PDB entry 4X65 | X-ray diffraction, 3.35 A resolution | chains A and I of the 23 polymer chains in the assembly

== Chain A ==
Molecule: 16S rRNA
From: Thermus thermophilus HB8
Sequence (1522 nucleotides; each row starts with the number of its first residue; note: 42 numbers in that range are skipped by the numbering (no residue carries them; nothing is unmodelled there); a row labelled like 190A-190L holds insertion residues (190A, then the next letters in order); numbering starts at 0):
     0 UUUGUUGGAG AGUUUGAUCC UGGCUCAGGG UGAACGCUGG CGGCGUGCCU AAGACAUGCA
    60 AGUCGUGCGG G
    73 CCGCGGGGUU UU
    88 ACUCCG
    95 UGGUC
   101 AGCGGCGGAC GGGUGAGUAA CGCGUGGGU
  129A G
   130 ACCUACCCGG AAGAGGGGGA CAACCCGGGG AAACUCGGGC UAAUCCCCCA UGUGGACCCG
   190 C
190A-190L CCCUUGGGGUGU
   191 GUCCAAAGGG CUUU
   216 GCCCGCUUCC GGAUGGGCCC GCGUCCCAUC AGCUAGUUGG UGGGGUAAUG GCCCACCAAG
   276 GCGACGACGG GUAGCCGGUC UGAGAGGAUG GCCGGCCACA GGGGCACUGA GACACGGGCC
   336 CCACUCCUAC GGGAGGCAGC AGUUAGGAAU CUUCCGCAAU GGGCGCAAGC CUGACGGAGC
   396 GACGCCGCUU GGAGGAAGAA GCCCUUCGGG GUGUAAACUC CUGAA
   442 CCCGGGACGA AACCCCCGAC GA
   474 GGGGACUGAC GGUACCGGG
   494 GUAAUAGCGC CGGCCAACUC CGUGCCAGCA GCCGCGGUAA UACGGAGGGC GCGAGCGUUA
   554 CCCGGAUUCA CUGGGCGUAA AGGGCGUGUA GGCGGCCUGG GGCGUCCCAU GUGAAAGACC
   614 ACGGCUCAAC CGUGGGGGAG CGUGGGAUAC GCUCAGGCUA GACGGUGGGA GAGGGUGGUG
   674 GAAUUCCCGG AGUAGCGGUG AAAUGCGCAG AUACCGGGAG GAACGCCGAU GGCGAAGGCA
   734 GCCACCUGGU CCACCCGUGA CGCUGAGGCG CGAAAGCGUG GGGAGCAAAC CGGAUUAGAU
   794 ACCCGGGUAG UCCACGCCCU AAACGAUGCG CGCUAGGUCU CUGGGUCU
   848 CCUGGGGGCC GAAGCUAACG CGUUAAGCGC GCCGCCUGGG GAGUACGGCC GCAAGGCUGA
   908 AACUCAAAGG AAUUGACGGG GGCCCGCACA AGCGGUGGAG CAUGUGGUUU AAUUCGAAGX
   968 AACGCGAAGA ACCUUACCAG GCCUUGACAU GCUAGG
 1003A G
  1004 AACCCGGGUG AAAGCCUGGG GUGCCCC
1030A-1030D GCGA
  1031 GGGGAGCCCU AGCACAGGUG CUGCAUGGCC GUCGUCAGCU CGUGCCGUGA GGUGUUGGGU
  1091 UAAGUCCCGC AACGAGCGCA ACCCCCGCCG UUAGUUGCCA GCGGUUCGGC CGGGCACUCU
  1151 AACGGGACUG CCCGCGAAA
  1171 GCGGGAGGAA GGAGGGGACG ACGUCUGGUC AGCAUGGCCC UUACGGCCUG GGCGACACAC
  1231 GUGCUACAAU GCCCACUACA AAGCGAUGCC ACCCGGCAAC GGGGAGCUAA UCGCAAAAAG
  1291 GUGGGCCCAG UUCGGAUUGG GGUCUGCAAC CCGACCCCAU GAAGCCGGAA UCGCUAGUAA
  1351 UCGCGGAUCA G
 1361A C
  1362 CAUGCCGCGG UGAAUACGUU CCCGGGCCUU GUACACACXG CCXGUXACGC CAUGGGAGCG
  1422 GGCUCUACCC GAAGUCGCCG GG
  1446 AGCCUACGGG
  1459 CAGGCGCCGA GGGUAGGGCC CGUGACUGGG GCGAAGUCGU AACAAGGUAG CUGUACCGGA
  1519 AGGUGCGGCU GGAUCCACUC CUUUCU
Not modelled in the structure: 0-4, 1534-1538
Modified / non-standard residues: PSU (pseudouridine-5'-monophosphate) at position 516, 7MG (7N-methyl-8-hydroguanosine-5'-monophosphate) at position 527, M2G (N2-dimethylguanosine-5'-monophosphate) at position 966, 5MC (5-methylcytidine-5'-monophosphate) at position 967, 2MG (2N-methylguanosine-5'-monophosphate) at position 1207, 5MC (5-methylcytidine-5'-monophosphate) at position 1400, 4OC (4n,o2'-methylcytidine-5'-monophosphate) at position 1402, 5MC (5-methylcytidine-5'-monophosphate) at position 1404, 5MC (5-methylcytidine-5'-monophosphate) at position 1407, UR3 (3-methyluridine-5'-monophoshate) at position 1498, MA6 (6N-dimethyladenosine-5'-monophoshate) at position 1518, MA6 (6N-dimethyladenosine-5'-monophoshate) at position 1519, PSU (pseudouridine-5'-monophosphate) at position 1540, PSU (pseudouridine-5'-monophosphate) at position 1541
Sequence notes: conflict C1534 (A132811 in 55771382), A1535 (C132812 in 55771382)
Bound ions: Mg2+ site 1: G6 (shared with 1 residue of chain D); Mg2+ site 2 near U12 (its only coordinating residue here); K+ site 1 near U14 (its only coordinating residue here); Mg2+ site 3 near G21 (its only coordinating residue here); Mg2+ site 4: G46, G394; Mg2+ site 5 near C48 (its only coordinating residue here); Mg2+ site 6 near A53 (its only coordinating residue here); Mg2+ site 7: G61, U62; Mg2+ site 8: G70, U98; Mg2+ site 9: U83, C1543; Mg2+ site 10 near G107 (its only coordinating residue here); Mg2+ site 11 near A109 (its only coordinating residue here); 101 more Mg2+ sites not listed; 20 more K+ sites not listed
Residues lining bound ligands:
  - paromomycin (PAR), molecule 1: G31, C47, C48, A50, A51, G52, A53, G113, U114, G115, A353, C355, A356, U358, U359, A360, G361, U365, C366
  - paromomycin (PAR), molecule 2: G567, G568, C569, G570, G575, G821, C822, C862, U863, G874, C875, C879
  - paromomycin (PAR), molecule 3: G610, A611, C613, A614, A622, C623, C624, G625, U626
  - paromomycin (PAR), molecule 4: G661, G662, A663, G664, A665, G666, G667, U740, G741, G742, U743
  - paromomycin (PAR), molecule 5: U669, G670, G671, U672, G673, G714, A715, A716, C717, C805, C806
  - paromomycin (PAR), molecule 6: 5MC_1404, G1405, U1406, 5MC_1407, A1408, C1409, G1489, C1490, G1491, A1492, A1493, G1494, U1495, C1496

== Chain I ==
Name: 30S ribosomal protein S9
From: Thermus thermophilus (strain HB8 / ATCC 27634 / DSM 579)
UniProt: P80374 (RS9_THET8); residue numbers follow UniProt; this construct covers 2-128
Amino-acid sequence (127 residues; numbered 2 to 128; the number before each row is that of its first residue):
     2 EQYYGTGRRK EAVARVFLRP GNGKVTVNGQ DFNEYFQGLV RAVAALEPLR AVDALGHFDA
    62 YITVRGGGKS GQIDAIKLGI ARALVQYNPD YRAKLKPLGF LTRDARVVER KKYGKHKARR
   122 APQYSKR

== How chain A and chain I interact ==
Contacting residue pairs (108; chain A residue first):
  G942(A) - Gln124(I)  hydrogen bond to the base
  U943(A) - Gln124(I)  hydrogen bond to the sugar
  M2G_966(A) - Lys127(I)  sugar contact
  C970(A) - Ser126(I)  base contact
  C1116(A) - Val108(I)  sugar contact
  G1117(A) - Arg104(I)  hydrogen bond to the phosphate
  G1117(A) - Ala106(I)  sugar contact
  C1118(A) - Arg9(I)  salt bridge to the phosphate
  C1118(A) - Arg83(I)  hydrogen bond to the phosphate
  C1118(A) - Arg104(I)  salt bridge to the phosphate
  C1119(A) - Arg9(I)  salt bridge to the phosphate
  C1119(A) - Arg83(I)  salt bridge to the phosphate
  G1127(A) - Arg16(I)  hydrogen bond to the sugar
  G1127(A) - Arg66(I)  sugar contact
  C1128(A) - Arg16(I)  sugar contact
  C1128(A) - Tyr62(I)  phosphate contact
  C1128(A) - Arg66(I)  salt bridge to the phosphate
  C1129(A) - Tyr62(I)  hydrogen bond to the phosphate
  A1130(A) - Gln3(I)  hydrogen bond to the sugar
  A1130(A) - Phe18(I)  sugar contact
  A1130(A) - Arg20(I)  salt bridge to the phosphate
  G1131(A) - Gln3(I)  hydrogen bond to the phosphate
  G1131(A) - Arg20(I)  phosphate contact
  C1147(A) - Tyr5(I)  hydrogen bond to the sugar
  C1147(A) - Arg16(I)  hydrogen bond to the base
  U1148(A) - Tyr5(I)  sugar contact
  U1148(A) - Thr7(I)  hydrogen bond to the phosphate
  U1148(A) - Arg9(I)  phosphate contact
  U1148(A) - Val14(I)  sugar contact
  U1148(A) - Arg16(I)  sugar contact
  C1149(A) - Arg9(I)  salt bridge to the phosphate
  C1149(A) - Val14(I)  phosphate contact
  G1177(A) - Lys97(I)  salt bridge to the phosphate
  G1178(A) - Arg93(I)  salt bridge to the phosphate
  G1178(A) - Lys97(I)  salt bridge to the phosphate
  A1179(A) - Arg93(I)  salt bridge to the phosphate
  A1179(A) - Leu102(I)  sugar contact
  A1179(A) - Arg104(I)  sugar contact
  A1180(A) - Thr103(I)  hydrogen bond to the phosphate
  A1180(A) - Arg104(I)  phosphate contact
  G1186(A) - Lys113(I)  hydrogen bond to the phosphate
  G1187(A) - Arg111(I)  hydrogen bond to the sugar
  G1187(A) - Lys113(I)  salt bridge to the phosphate
  A1188(A) - Tyr114(I)  hydrogen bond to the phosphate
  G1231(A) - Ser126(I)  sugar contact
  U1232(A) - Gln124(I)  hydrogen bond to the phosphate
  U1232(A) - Tyr125(I)  phosphate contact
  U1232(A) - Ser126(I)  phosphate contact
  G1233(A) - His117(I)  salt bridge to the phosphate
  G1233(A) - Pro123(I)  phosphate contact
  G1233(A) - Gln124(I)  hydrogen bond to the phosphate
  A1248(A) - Tyr36(I)  sugar contact
  A1248(A) - Lys70(I)  hydrogen bond to the sugar
  C1249(A) - Tyr36(I)  sugar contact
  C1249(A) - Gly67(I)  sugar contact
  C1249(A) - Gly68(I)  hydrogen bond to the sugar
  C1249(A) - Gly69(I)  base contact
  C1249(A) - Lys70(I)  sugar contact
  C1249(A) - Gln73(I)  hydrogen bond to the sugar
  A1250(A) - Gly67(I)  sugar contact
  A1250(A) - Gly68(I)  sugar contact
  A1251(A) - Glu12(I)  sugar contact
  G1290(A) - Leu40(I)  sugar contact
  G1291(A) - Gln38(I)  sugar contact
  G1291(A) - Gly39(I)  sugar contact
  C1342(A) - Gln124(I)  sugar contact
  C1342(A) - Tyr125(I)  phosphate contact
  G1343(A) - Arg121(I)  hydrogen bond to the sugar
  G1343(A) - Ala122(I)  hydrogen bond to the sugar
  G1343(A) - Tyr125(I)  phosphate contact
  C1344(A) - Arg120(I)  sugar contact
  U1345(A) - Arg120(I)  salt bridge to the phosphate
  A1346(A) - Arg120(I)  salt bridge to the phosphate
  G1347(A) - Arg10(I)  hydrogen bond to the base
  G1347(A) - Arg107(I)  hydrogen bond to the base
  G1347(A) - Val108(I)  sugar contact
  G1347(A) - Glu110(I)  hydrogen bond to the phosphate
  U1348(A) - Glu110(I)  hydrogen bond to the phosphate
  U1348(A) - Arg120(I)  phosphate contact
  A1349(A) - Lys118(I)  salt bridge to the phosphate
  A1349(A) - Arg120(I)  phosphate contact
  A1349(A) - Arg121(I)  hydrogen bond to the phosphate
  A1350(A) - Lys118(I)  salt bridge to the phosphate
  A1350(A) - Arg121(I)  salt bridge to the phosphate
  U1351(A) - Lys118(I)  base contact
  C1366(A) - His117(I)  salt bridge to the phosphate
  C1367(A) - Lys112(I)  salt bridge to the phosphate
  C1367(A) - Tyr114(I)  phosphate contact
  C1367(A) - Gly115(I)  hydrogen bond to the phosphate
  C1367(A) - Lys116(I)  phosphate contact
  G1368(A) - Arg111(I)  salt bridge to the phosphate
  G1368(A) - Lys112(I)  salt bridge to the phosphate
  G1368(A) - Lys113(I)  phosphate contact
  G1368(A) - Tyr114(I)  hydrogen bond to the phosphate
  C1369(A) - Arg111(I)  phosphate contact
  C1369(A) - Lys112(I)  hydrogen bond to the phosphate
  G1370(A) - Glu12(I)  sugar contact
  G1371(A) - Lys11(I)  phosphate contact
  G1371(A) - Gly68(I)  phosphate contact
  G1371(A) - Gly69(I)  hydrogen bond to the phosphate
  G1371(A) - Val109(I)  phosphate contact
  U1372(A) - Lys11(I)  salt bridge to the phosphate
  U1372(A) - Gly69(I)  phosphate contact
  U1372(A) - Lys70(I)  phosphate contact
  U1372(A) - Ser71(I)  hydrogen bond to the phosphate
  U1372(A) - Gly72(I)  hydrogen bond to the phosphate
  G1373(A) - Lys11(I)  hydrogen bond to the base
  G1373(A) - Ser71(I)  hydrogen bond to the phosphate
Also at the interface, not in a pair above, chain A (56 interface residues in all): G941, A1146, A1176, C1189, U1292, U1341
Also at the interface, not in a pair above, chain I (52 interface residues in all): Arg42

== Overview ==
The interface between chain A and chain I involves 56 residues on one side and 52 on the other, with 35
hydrogen bonds and 23 salt bridges. Among the polar pairs are G942(A)-Gln124(I), C1147(A)-Arg16(I) and
G1347(A)-Arg10(I). Chain A binds 6 copies of paromomycin.
Chain A is 16S rRNA (Thermus thermophilus HB8) and chain I is 30S ribosomal protein S9 (Thermus thermophilus
(strain HB8 / ATCC 27634 / DSM 579)); the structure, Crystal Structure of 30S ribosomal subunit from Thermus
thermophilus, was determined by X-ray diffraction together with 4X62, 4X64 and 4X66 from the same study.
